4GNX - chains B and K of the 4 polymer chains in the assembly; structure by X-ray diffraction, 2.80 A resolution.

[Chain B]
Molecule: Putative uncharacterized protein
From: Ustilago maydis
Reference sequence: Q4PBD4 (Q4PBD4_USTMA); residues 40-175 here = UniProt positions 40-175
Sequence (136 residues; each row starts with the number of its first residue):
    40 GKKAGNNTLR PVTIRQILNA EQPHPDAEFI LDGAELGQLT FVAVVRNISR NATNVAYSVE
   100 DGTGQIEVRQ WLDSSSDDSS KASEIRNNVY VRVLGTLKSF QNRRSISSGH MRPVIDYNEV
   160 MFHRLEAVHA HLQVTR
Not modelled in the structure: 40-45, 113-120
Sequence notes: conflict Val173 (Ala in Q4PBD4)

[Chain K]
Molecule: 62-nt DNA strand
Sequence (62 nucleotides; numbered 1 to 62; the number before each row is that of its first residue):
     1 TTTTTTTTTT TTTTTTTTTT TTTTTTTTTT TTTTTTTTTT TTTTTTTTTT TTTTTTTTTT
    61 TT
Not modelled in the structure: 26-62

[Interface between chain B and chain K]
Contacting residue pairs (18; chain B residue first):
  Gln77(B) with DT21(K), base contact
  Thr92(B) with DT24(K), phosphate contact
  Arg108(B) with DT25(K), base contact
  Trp110(B) with DT22(K), phosphate contact; DT23(K), sugar contact; DT24(K), base contact
  Asp112(B) with DT22(K), phosphate contact
  Leu133(B) with DT21(K), base contact
  Gly134(B) with DT21(K), base contact
  Thr135(B) with DT21(K), hydrogen bond to the base
  Lys137(B) with DT21(K), base contact
  Phe139(B) with DT25(K), base contact
  Gln140(B) with DT25(K), base contact
  Ser146(B) with DT21(K), hydrogen bond to the base
  Ser147(B) with DT21(K), sugar contact
  Gly148(B) with DT21(K), sugar contact
  His149(B) with DT20(K), phosphate contact; DT21(K), salt bridge to the phosphate

[Summary]
The interface between chain B and chain K involves 15 residues on one side and 6 on the other, with 2 hydrogen
bonds and 1 salt bridge. Among the polar pairs are Thr135(B)-DT21(K), Ser146(B)-DT21(K) and His149(B)-DT21(K).
Chain B is Putative uncharacterized protein (Ustilago maydis) and chain K is a 62-nt DNA strand; the
structure, Structure of U. maydis Replication protein A bound to ssDNA, was determined by X-ray diffraction.
